3CCJ - chains 1 and 0 of the 31 polymer chains in the assembly; structure by X-ray diffraction, 3.30 A resolution.

Chain 1:
Molecule: 50S ribosomal protein L37e
Source organism: Haloarcula marismortui
Reference sequence: P32410 (RL37_HALMA); residues 0-56 here correspond to UniProt positions 1-57 (UniProt number = residue number + 1)
Chain sequence (57 residues; numbered 0 to 56; the number before each row is that of its first residue; numbering starts at 0):
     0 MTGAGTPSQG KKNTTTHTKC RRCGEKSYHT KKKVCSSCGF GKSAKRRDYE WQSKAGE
Unresolved in the structure: 0
Ion coordination: Sr2+ site 1: Lys10, Asn12 (shared with U862(0) of chain 0); Cd2+: Cys19, Cys22, Cys34, Cys37; Sr2+ site 2 near Asp47 (its only coordinating residue here)

Chain 0:
Molecule: 23S ribosomal RNA
Source organism: Haloarcula marismortui
Notes: engineered mutation(s): G2099A, C2534T
Sequence (2923 nucleotides; row label = number of the first residue in the row):
     1 GUUGGCUACU AUGCCAGCUG GUGGAUUGCU CGGCUCAGGC GCUGAUGAAG GACGUGCCAA
    61 GCUGCGAUAA GCUGUGGGGA GCCGCACGGA GGCGAAGAAC CACAGAUUUC CGAAUGAGAA
   121 UCUCUCUAAC AAUUGCUUCG CGCAAUGAGG AACCCCGAGA ACUGAAACAU CUCAGUAUCG
   181 GGAGGAACAG AAAACGCAAC GUGAUGUCGU UAGUAACCGC GAGUGAACGC GAUACAGCCC
   241 AAACCGAAGC CCUCACGGGC AAUGUGGUGU CAGGGCUACC UCUCAUCAGC CGACCGUCUU
   301 CACGAAGUCU CUUGGAAUAG AGCGUGAUAC AGGGUGACAA CCCCGUACUG AAGACCAGUA
   361 CGCUGUGCGG UAGUGCCAGA GUAGCGGGGG UUGGAUAUCC CUCGCGAAUA ACGCAGGCAU
   421 CGACUGCGAA GGCUAAACAC AACCUGAGAC CGAUAGUGAA CAAGUAGUGU GAACGAACGC
   481 UGCAAAGUAC CCUCAGAAGG GAGGCGAAAU AGAGCAUGAA AUCAGUUGGC GAUCGAGCGA
   541 CAGGGCAUAC AAGGUCCCUU GACGAAUGAC CGAGACGCGA GUCUCCAGUA AGACUCACGG
   601 GAAGCCGAUG UUCUGUCGUA CGUUUUGAAA AACGAGCCAG GGAGUGUGUC UGUAUGGCAA
   661 GUCUAACCGG AGUAUCCGGG GAGGCACAGG GAAACCGACA UGGCCGCAGG GCUUUGCCCG
   721 AGGGCCGCCG UCUUCAAGGG CGGGGAGCCA UGUGGACACG ACCCGAAUCC GGACGAUCUA
   781 CGCAUGGACA AGAUGAAGCG UGCCGAAAGG CACGUGGAAG UCUGUUAGAG UUGGUGUCCU
   841 ACAAUACCCU CUCGUGAUCU AUGUGUAGGG GUGAAAGGCC CAUCGAGUCC GGCAACAGCU
   901 GGUUCCAAUC GAAACAUGUC GAAGCAUGAC CUCCGCCGAG GUAGUCUGUG AGGUAGAGCG
   961 ACCGAUUGGU GUGUCCGCCU CCGAGAGGAG UCGGCACACC UGUCAAACUC CAAACUUACA
  1021 GACGCUGUUU GACGCGGGGA UUCCGGUGCG CGGGGUAAGC CUGUGUACCA GGAGGGGAAC
  1081 AACCCAGAGA UAGGUUAAGG UCCCCAAGUG UGGAUUAAGU GUAAUCCUCU GAAGGUGGUC
  1141 UCGAGCCCUA GACAGCCGGG AGGUGAGCUU AGAAGCAGCU ACCCUCUAAG AAAAGCGUAA
  1201 CAGCUUACCG GCCGAGGUUU GAGGCGCCCA AAAUGAUCGG GACUCAAAUC CACCACCGAG
  1261 ACCUGUCCGU ACCACUCAUA CUGGUAAUCG AGUAGAUUGG CGCUCUAAUU GGAUGGAAGC
  1321 AGGGGCGAGA GCUCCUGUGG ACCGAUUAGU GACGAAAAUC CUGGCCAUAG UAGCAGCGAU
  1381 AGUCGGGUGA GAACCCCGAC GGCCUAAUGG AUAAGGGUUC CUCAGCACUG CUGAUCAGCU
  1441 GAGGGUUAGC CGGUCCUAAG UCUCACCGCA ACUCGACUGA GACGAAAUGG GAAACAGGUU
  1501 AAUAUUCCUG UGCCAUCAUG CAGUGAAAGU UGACGCCCUG GGGUCGAUCA CGCCGGGCAU
  1561 UCGCCCGGUC GAACCGUCCA ACUCCGUGGA AGCCGUAAUG GCAGGAAGCG GACGAACGGC
  1621 GGCAUAGGGA AACGUGAUUC AACCUGGGGC CCAUGAAAAG ACGAGCAUGA UGUCCGUACC
  1681 GAGAACCGAC ACAGGUGUCC AUGGCGGCGA AAGCCAAGGC CUGUCGGGAG CAACCAACGU
  1741 UAGGGAAUUC GGCAAGUUAG UCCCGUACCU UCGGAAGAAG GGAUGCCUGC UCCGGAACGG
  1801 AGCAGGUCGC AGUGACUCGG AAGCUCGGAC UGUCUAGUAA CAACAUAGGU GACCGCAAAU
  1861 CCGCAAGGAC UCGUACGGUC ACUGAAUCCU GCCCAGUGCA GGUAUCUGAA CACCUCGUAC
  1921 AAGAGGACGA AGGACCUGUC AACGGCGGGG GUAACUAUGA CCCUCUUAAG GUAGCGUAGU
  1981 ACCUUGCCGC AUCAGUAGCG GCUUGCAUGA AUGGAUUAAC CAGAGCUUCA CUGUCCCAAC
  2041 GUUGGGCCCG GUGAACUGUA CAUUCCAGUG CGGAGUCUGG AGACACCCAG GGGGAAGCAA
  2101 AGACCCUAUG GAGCUUUACU GCAGGCUGUC GCUGAGACGU GGUCGCCGAU GUGCAGCAUA
  2161 GGUAGGAGUC GUUACAGAGG UACCCGCGCU AGCGGGCCAC CCAGACAACA GUGAAAUACU
  2221 ACCCGUCGGU GACUGCGACU CUCACUCCGG GAGGAGGACA CCGAUAGCCG GGCAGUUUGA
  2281 CUGGGGCGGU ACGCGCUCGA AAAGAUAUCG AGCGCGCCCU AUGGUCAUCU CAGCCGGGAC
  2341 AGAGACCCGG CGAAGAGUGC AAGAGCAAAA GAUGACUUGA CAGUGUUCUU CCCAACGAGG
  2401 AACGCUGACG CGAAAGCGUG GUCUAGCGAA CCAAUUAGCC UGCUUGAUGC GGGCAAUUGA
  2461 UGACAGAAAA GCUACCCUAG GGAUAACAGA GUCGUCACUC GCAAGAGCAC AUAUCGACCG
  2521 AGUGGCUUGC UACUUCGAUG UCGGUUCCCU CCAUCCUGCC CGUGCAGAAG CGGGCAAGGG
  2581 UGAGGUUGUU CGCCUAUUAA AGGAGGUCGU GAGCUGGGUU UAGACCGUCG UGAGACAGGU
  2641 CGGCUGCUAU CUACUGGGUG UGUAAUGGUG UCUGACAAGA ACGACCGUAU AGUACGAGAG
  2701 GAACUACGGU UGGUGGCCAC UGGUGUACCG GUUGUUCGAG AGAGCACGUG CCGGGUAGCC
  2761 ACGCCACACG GGGUAAGAGC UGAACGCAUC UAAGCUCGAA ACCCACUUGG AAAAGAGACA
  2821 CCGCCGAGGU CCCGCGUACA AGACGCGGUC GAUAGACUCG GGGUGUGCGC GUCGAGGUAA
  2881 CGAGACGUUA AGCCCACGAG CACUAACAGA CCAAAGCCAU CAU
Unresolved in the structure: 1-9, 126-127, 715, 971-998, 1560, 1952-1963, 2137-2236, 2339-2343, 2665-2666, 2915-2923
Modified / non-standard residues: 1MA (6-hydro-1-methyladenosine-5'-monophosphate) at position 628, OMU (o2'-methyluridine 5'-monophosphate) at position 2587, OMG (o2'-methylguanosine-5'-monophosphate) at position 2588, UR3 (3-methyluridine-5'-monophoshate) at position 2619, PSU (pseudouridine-5'-monophosphate) at position 2621
Ion coordination: Na+ site 1 near U12 (its only coordinating residue here); Mg2+ site 1 near G28 (its only coordinating residue here); Na+ site 2: C40, G41; Na+ site 3 near G56 (its only coordinating residue here); Sr2+ site 1: A86, C87 (shared with 1 residue of chain T); Mg2+ site 2 near U115 (its only coordinating residue here); Na+ site 4: C130, U146; Na+ site 5: C141, G142; K+ site 1: C162, U163, U172; Mg2+ site 3: C162, U2276; Na+ site 6: A165, A166, A167; Mg2+ site 4: A166, G219; 66 more Mg2+ sites not listed; 56 more Na+ sites not listed; 60 more Sr2+ sites not listed; 1 more K+ sites not listed

Interface between chain 1 and chain 0:
Pairs across the interface (119):
  Thr1(1) - A1836(0)  hydrogen bond to the sugar
  Thr1(1) - G1837(0)  hydrogen bond to the phosphate
  Gly2(1) - U845(0)  sugar contact
  Gly2(1) - A1836(0)  sugar contact
  Gly2(1) - G1837(0)  phosphate contact
  Ala3(1) - A882(0)  sugar contact
  Ala3(1) - A1836(0)  hydrogen bond to the sugar
  Ala3(1) - G1837(0)  hydrogen bond to the base
  Gly4(1) - U845(0)  phosphate contact
  Gly4(1) - A882(0)  base contact
  Gly4(1) - G1837(0)  base contact
  Thr5(1) - A843(0)  sugar contact
  Thr5(1) - U845(0)  hydrogen bond to the phosphate
  Thr5(1) - A882(0)  base contact
  Thr5(1) - G1688(0)  sugar contact
  Thr5(1) - G1694(0)  hydrogen bond to the base
  Pro6(1) - U845(0)  phosphate contact
  Pro6(1) - A846(0)  phosphate contact
  Pro6(1) - G1694(0)  sugar contact
  Pro6(1) - G1695(0)  hydrogen bond to the sugar
  Ser7(1) - C778(0)  sugar contact
  Ser7(1) - A1836(0)  base contact
  Gln8(1) - C1687(0)  hydrogen bond to the sugar
  Gln8(1) - G1688(0)  sugar contact
  Gly9(1) - C1687(0)  hydrogen bond to the base
  Gly9(1) - G1694(0)  base contact
  Gly9(1) - G1695(0)  hydrogen bond to the base
  Lys10(1) - C778(0)  phosphate contact
  Lys10(1) - U779(0)  salt bridge to the phosphate
  Lys10(1) - G1695(0)  sugar contact
  Lys10(1) - U1696(0)  sugar contact
  Lys11(1) - U777(0)  base contact
  Lys11(1) - C778(0)  sugar contact
  Lys11(1) - C881(0)  hydrogen bond to the base
  Lys11(1) - C1687(0)  sugar contact
  Asn12(1) - U777(0)  hydrogen bond to the base
  Asn12(1) - U862(0)  phosphate contact
  Asn12(1) - A1414(0)  hydrogen bond to the sugar
  Asn12(1) - G1415(0)  sugar contact
  Thr13(1) - U777(0)  hydrogen bond to the base
  Thr14(1) - G1415(0)  hydrogen bond to the phosphate
  Thr15(1) - U470(0)  sugar contact
  Thr15(1) - U777(0)  base contact
  His16(1) - U470(0)  sugar contact
  His16(1) - G471(0)  hydrogen bond to the sugar
  His16(1) - G775(0)  salt bridge to the phosphate
  Thr17(1) - A120(0)  base contact
  Lys18(1) - A52(0)  sugar contact
  Lys18(1) - A120(0)  hydrogen bond to the sugar
  Lys18(1) - U121(0)  base contact
  Cys19(1) - U121(0)  base contact
  Arg20(1) - C111(0)  hydrogen bond to the sugar
  Arg20(1) - G112(0)  salt bridge to the phosphate
  Arg20(1) - A119(0)  base contact
  Arg20(1) - A120(0)  salt bridge to the phosphate
  Arg20(1) - U121(0)  base contact
  Arg21(1) - G50(0)  hydrogen bond to the base
  Arg21(1) - G51(0)  sugar contact
  Arg21(1) - G112(0)  phosphate contact
  Arg21(1) - A113(0)  salt bridge to the phosphate
  Cys22(1) - G51(0)  hydrogen bond to the sugar
  Gly23(1) - G51(0)  sugar contact
  Gly23(1) - U121(0)  base contact
  Lys25(1) - U470(0)  phosphate contact
  Lys25(1) - G471(0)  salt bridge to the phosphate
  Ser26(1) - G471(0)  hydrogen bond to the phosphate
  Ser26(1) - A472(0)  hydrogen bond to the phosphate
  Tyr27(1) - A120(0)  hydrogen bond to the phosphate
  His28(1) - G775(0)  salt bridge to the phosphate
  His28(1) - A776(0)  salt bridge to the phosphate
  Thr29(1) - A120(0)  hydrogen bond to the base
  Lys30(1) - G863(0)  salt bridge to the phosphate
  Lys30(1) - U864(0)  salt bridge to the phosphate
  Lys31(1) - A776(0)  salt bridge to the phosphate
  Lys32(1) - A120(0)  salt bridge to the phosphate
  Ser35(1) - G471(0)  hydrogen bond to the sugar
  Ser35(1) - A472(0)  sugar contact
  Ser35(1) - C774(0)  phosphate contact
  Ser35(1) - G775(0)  phosphate contact
  Ser36(1) - A472(0)  phosphate contact
  Phe39(1) - A113(0)  phosphate contact
  Lys41(1) - U1473(0)  hydrogen bond to the sugar
  Lys41(1) - C1474(0)  phosphate contact
  Ser42(1) - U1473(0)  hydrogen bond to the sugar
  Ala43(1) - A113(0)  sugar contact
  Ala43(1) - A148(0)  sugar contact
  Lys44(1) - A148(0)  salt bridge to the phosphate
  Lys44(1) - G149(0)  phosphate contact
  Lys44(1) - G182(0)  phosphate contact
  Lys44(1) - U1473(0)  base contact
  Arg45(1) - A49(0)  base contact
  Arg45(1) - G50(0)  base contact
  Arg45(1) - A148(0)  phosphate contact
  Arg45(1) - G149(0)  hydrogen bond to the phosphate
  Arg46(1) - A472(0)  hydrogen bond to the sugar
  Arg46(1) - A473(0)  salt bridge to the phosphate
  Arg46(1) - A773(0)  hydrogen bond to the sugar
  Arg46(1) - C774(0)  salt bridge to the phosphate
  Tyr48(1) - C179(0)  phosphate contact
  Tyr48(1) - G772(0)  sugar contact
  Tyr48(1) - A773(0)  hydrogen bond to the phosphate
  Glu49(1) - U178(0)  phosphate contact
  Glu49(1) - C179(0)  hydrogen bond to the phosphate
  Trp50(1) - U178(0)  phosphate contact
  Trp50(1) - A472(0)  sugar contact
  Trp50(1) - G771(0)  base contact
  Trp50(1) - G772(0)  hydrogen bond to the sugar
  Trp50(1) - A773(0)  sugar contact
  Trp50(1) - C890(0)  hydrogen bond to the sugar
  Trp50(1) - G891(0)  sugar contact
  Gln51(1) - A473(0)  hydrogen bond to the phosphate
  Ser52(1) - G891(0)  sugar contact
  Lys53(1) - G891(0)  phosphate contact
  Lys53(1) - G892(0)  salt bridge to the phosphate
  Lys53(1) - C893(0)  hydrogen bond to the phosphate
  Lys53(1) - A894(0)  salt bridge to the phosphate
  Ala54(1) - U178(0)  phosphate contact
  Ala54(1) - G891(0)  phosphate contact
  Ala54(1) - G892(0)  hydrogen bond to the phosphate
Also at the interface, not in a pair above, chain 1 (48 interface residues in all): Glu56
Also at the interface, not in a pair above, chain 0 (61 interface residues in all): C53, A114, A152, A177, G181, U831, A844, U883, A1413

Overview:
Chain 1 and chain 0 form an interface of 48 and 61 residues respectively, with 37 hydrogen bonds and 17 salt
bridges. Polar pairs include Ala3(1)-G1837(0), Thr5(1)-G1694(0) and Gly9(1)-C1687(0). C162(0), U163(0) and
U172(0) form the K+ site 1. A86(0) and C87(0) coordinate Sr2+ site 1.
Chain 1 is 50S ribosomal protein L37e and chain 0 is 23S ribosomal RNA, both from Haloarcula marismortui; the
structure, Structure of Anisomycin resistant 50S Ribosomal Subunit: 23S rRNA mutation C2534U, was determined
by X-ray diffraction together with 3CC2, 3CC4, 3CC7, 3CCE, 3CCL, 3CCM and 6 further entries from the same
study.
